Entry 5MW9 (X-ray diffraction, 2.20 A resolution); this record covers chains A and D of the 4 polymer chains in the assembly.

[Chain A]
Molecule: Centrosomin
From: Drosophila melanogaster
UniProt: P54623 (CNN_DROME), isoform P54623-2; residues 1082-1148 here = UniProt positions 1082-1148
Chain sequence (70 residues; numbered 1079 to 1148; the number before each row is that of its first residue):
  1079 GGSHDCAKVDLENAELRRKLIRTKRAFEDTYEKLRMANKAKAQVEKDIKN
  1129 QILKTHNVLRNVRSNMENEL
Unresolved in the structure: 1079-1080, 1147-1148
Construct notes: expression tag (1079-1081)
Ion coordination: Zn2+: His-1082, Cys-1084 (shared with 2 residues of chain B)
Reported in the primary citation:
  - mutagenesis - R1141H: decreased localization

[Chain D]
Molecule: Centrosomin
From: Drosophila melanogaster
UniProt: P54623 (CNN_DROME), isoform P54623-2; residue numbers follow UniProt; this construct covers 490-544
Chain sequence (58 residues; each row starts with the number of its first residue):
   487 GPMDQQNSAVIGQLRLELQQARTEVETADKWRLECIDVCSVLTNRLEEEA
   537 GFLNSLLK
Unresolved in the structure: 487-502
Construct notes: expression tag (487-489); conflict Ile-522 (Val in P54623); engineered mutation Glu-535 (Leu in P54623)

[Interface between chain A and chain D]
Residue-residue contacts - 13 pairs, chain A then chain D:
  Val-1122(A) / Leu-542(D)  hydrophobic
  Asp-1125(A) / Phe-538(D)
  Ile-1126(A) / Phe-538(D)  hydrophobic
  Gln-1129(A) / Arg-531(D)  hydrogen bond
  Gln-1129(A) / Glu-535(D)
  Gln-1129(A) / Phe-538(D)
  Lys-1132(A) / Arg-531(D)
  Thr-1133(A) / Arg-531(D)  hydrogen bond
  Thr-1133(A) / Glu-535(D)  hydrogen bond
  Val-1136(A) / Val-527(D)  hydrophobic
  Val-1136(A) / Leu-528(D)  hydrophobic
  Val-1136(A) / Arg-531(D)
  Asn-1143(A) / Glu-520(D)  hydrogen bond
Also at the interface, not in a pair above, chain A (11 interface residues in all): Leu-1137, Val-1140, Met-1144
Also at the interface, not in a pair above, chain D (9 interface residues in all): Val-524, Glu-534
From the paper, about this interface:
  - hot spots on chain A (mutagenesis) - I1126E, T1133E, L1137E: abolished binding to Centrosomin (chain D)
  - hot spots on chain D (mutagenesis) - L542E: decreased binding to Centrosomin (chain A)

[In short]
11 residues of chain A and 9 residues of chain D are in contact; the contacts include 4 hydrogen bonds. Among
the polar pairs are Gln-1129(A)/Arg-531(D), Thr-1133(A)/Arg-531(D) and Thr-1133(A)/Glu-535(D). The paper
reports that I1126E, T1133E and L1137E of chain A abolish binding to Centrosomin (chain D); R1141H of chain A
reduces localization.
Here chain A is Centrosomin and chain D is Centrosomin, both from Drosophila melanogaster. Entry 5MW9 (Complex
between the Leucine Zipper (LZ) and Centrosomin-motif 2 (CM2) domains of Drosophila melanogaster Centrosomin
(Cnn) ...) was determined by X-ray diffraction together with 5MVW, 5MW0, 5MWE and 5I7C from the same study.
